Entry 4RWZ (X-ray diffraction, 1.80 A resolution); this record covers chain A.

# Chain A
Molecule: Putative rRNA methyltransferase
From: Sorangium cellulosum
Notes: EC 2.1.1.179
Reference sequence: B2L3G9 (B2L3G9_SORCE); numbering as in UniProt (aligned over 1-223)
Sequence (223 residues; row label = number of the first residue in the row):
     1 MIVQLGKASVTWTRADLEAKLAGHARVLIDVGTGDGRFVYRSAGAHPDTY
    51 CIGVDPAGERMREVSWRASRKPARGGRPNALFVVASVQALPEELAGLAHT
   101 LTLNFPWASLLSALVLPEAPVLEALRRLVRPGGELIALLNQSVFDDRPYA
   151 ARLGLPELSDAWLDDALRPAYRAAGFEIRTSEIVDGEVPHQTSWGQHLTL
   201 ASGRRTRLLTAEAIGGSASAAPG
Not modelled in the structure: 185-205, 217-223
What the authors report for this chain:
  - conformationally variable residues (order/disorder transition): Gly-186 to Arg-205
  - mutagenesis - D30A, W107A: abolished growth in response to kanamycin
  - mutagenesis - D55A, F144A, T192A, H197A, R204A, R205A: unchanged growth
  - mutagenesis - W107F: unchanged growth in response to kanamycin
  - catalytic residues: Trp-107
  - contacts within the chain: Trp-107/Phe-144
  - mutagenesis - W107A/F144A, F144A/W194A: abolished growth
  - mutagenesis - W194A, W194F: decreased growth

# In short
The paper reports the catalytic residue Trp-107; D30A and W107A abolish growth in response to kanamycin; 13
substitutions were tested in all.
Chain A is Putative rRNA methyltransferase (Sorangium cellulosum); the structure, Crystal structure of the
antibiotic-resistance methyltransferase Kmr, was determined by X-ray diffraction, deposited together with
4RX1.
